PDB entry 5EK6 | X-ray diffraction, 2.66 A resolution | chains A and C of the 4 polymer chains in the assembly

[Chain A (and C)]
Molecule: Aldehyde dehydrogenase
From: Pyrobaculum sp. 1860
Notes: chain C of this document is another copy of the same molecule, construct and numbering; everything in this record applies to it too
Reference sequence: G7VCG0 (G7VCG0_9CREN); residues 1-491 here = UniProt positions 1-491
Chain sequence (491 residues; numbered 1 to 491; the number before each row is that of its first residue):
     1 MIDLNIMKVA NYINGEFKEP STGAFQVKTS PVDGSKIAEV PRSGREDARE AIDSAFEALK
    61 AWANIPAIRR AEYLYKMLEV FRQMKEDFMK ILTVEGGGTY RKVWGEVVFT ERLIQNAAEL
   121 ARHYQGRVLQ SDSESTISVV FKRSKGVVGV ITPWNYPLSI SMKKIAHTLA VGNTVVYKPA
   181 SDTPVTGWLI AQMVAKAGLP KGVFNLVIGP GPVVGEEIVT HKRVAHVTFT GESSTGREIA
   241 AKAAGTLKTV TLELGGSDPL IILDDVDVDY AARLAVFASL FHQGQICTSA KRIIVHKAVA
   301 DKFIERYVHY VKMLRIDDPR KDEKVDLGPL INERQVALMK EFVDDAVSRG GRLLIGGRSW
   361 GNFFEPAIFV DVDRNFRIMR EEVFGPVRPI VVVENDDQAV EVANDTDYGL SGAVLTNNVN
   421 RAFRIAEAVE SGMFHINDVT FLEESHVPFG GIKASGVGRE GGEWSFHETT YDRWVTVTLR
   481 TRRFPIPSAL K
Unresolved in the structure: 1-8 (chain C: 1-6)
Residues lining bound ligands:
  - 2-methylpropanal (5OZ): Ile160, Lys163, Thr230, Glu253, Glu443, Phe449, Glu460
  - NADP (NAP; NADP nicotinamide-adenine-dinucleotide phosphate): Ile151, Thr152, Pro153, Trp154, Asn155, Ile160, Lys178, Pro179, Ala180, Ser181, Gly209, Pro210, Gly211, Pro212, Gly215, Glu216, Val219, Phe229, Thr230, Gly231, Glu232, Thr235, Glu238, Ile239, Glu253, Leu254, Gly255, Gly256, Cys287, Glu382, Phe384, Leu410, Phe449
Reported in the primary citation:
  - binding site for 2-methylpropanal: Ile160, Lys163, Lys164, Thr230, Glu443, Phe449, Glu460
  - conformationally variable residues (side-chain flip): Cys287
  - contacts within the chain: Cys287-Thr288
  - catalytic residues: Glu253, Cys287 (citing earlier work)

[How chain A and chain C interact]
Pairs across the interface (30; chain A residue first):
  Tyr75(A) - Tyr75(C)  hydrogen bond
  Tyr75(A) - Gln115(C)
  Tyr75(A) - Glu119(C)  hydrogen bond
  Gln115(A) - Tyr75(C)
  Asn116(A) - Arg122(C)  hydrogen bond
  Asn116(A) - His123(C)
  Glu119(A) - Tyr75(C)  hydrogen bond
  Glu119(A) - Glu119(C)
  Glu119(A) - Arg122(C)  salt bridge
  Glu119(A) - His123(C)  salt bridge
  Leu120(A) - His123(C)
  Arg122(A) - Asn116(C)  hydrogen bond
  Arg122(A) - Glu119(C)  salt bridge
  Arg122(A) - Ser445(C)  hydrogen bond
  Arg122(A) - His446(C)  hydrogen bond
  His123(A) - Asn116(C)
  His123(A) - Glu119(C)  salt bridge
  His123(A) - Leu120(C)
  His123(A) - His446(C)
  Gln125(A) - Glu463(C)  hydrogen bond
  Ile137(A) - Phe423(C)  hydrophobic
  Asn420(A) - Leu479(C)
  Phe423(A) - Ile137(C)  hydrophobic
  Phe423(A) - Leu479(C)  hydrophobic
  Ser445(A) - Arg122(C)  hydrogen bond
  His446(A) - Arg122(C)  hydrogen bond
  Glu463(A) - Gln125(C)  hydrogen bond
  Leu479(A) - Asn420(C)
  Leu479(A) - Phe423(C)  hydrophobic
  Leu479(A) - Arg424(C)  hydrogen bond (backbone-side chain)
Also at the interface, not in a pair above, chain A (21 interface residues in all): Ile68, Arg112, Val419, Arg424, Glu427, Val477
Also at the interface, not in a pair above, chain C (22 interface residues in all): Ile68, Arg69, Arg112, Val419, Val477, Thr478

[Overview]
21 residues of chain A and 22 residues of chain C are in contact, with 12 hydrogen bonds and 4 salt bridges.
Polar pairs include Glu119(A)-Arg122(C), Glu119(A)-His123(C) and Tyr75(A)-Tyr75(C). Ligands of chain A: NADP
and 2-methylpropanal. The paper reports catalytic residues Glu253(A) and Cys287(A); a binding site for
2-methylpropanal at Ile160(A), Lys163(A) and Lys164(A) among others.
Chain A and chain C are both Aldehyde dehydrogenase (Pyrobaculum sp. 1860); the structure, Thermostable
aldehyde dehydrogenase from Pyrobaculum sp. 1860 complexed with NADP and isobutyraldehyde, was determined by
X-ray diffraction together with 5F2C, 5EXF, 5EUY and 5EEB from the same study.
